6YS5 - chains 3 and k of the 10 polymer chains in the assembly; structure by electron microscopy, 3.00 A resolution.

[Chain 3]
Molecule: 16S ribosomal RNA
Organism: Acinetobacter baumannii ATCC 19606
Sequence (1544 nucleotides; each row starts with the number of its first residue):
     1 UUUAACUGAAGAGUUUGAUCAUGGCUCAGAUUGAACGCUGGCGGCAGGCU
    51 UAACACAUGCAAGUCGAGCGGGGGAAGGUAGCUUGCUACCGGACCUAGCG
   101 GCGGACGGGUGAGUAAUGCUUAGGAAUCUGCCUAUUAGUGGGGGACAACA
   151 UCUCGAAAGGGAUGCUAAUACCGCAUACGUCCUACGGGAGAAAGCAGGGG
   201 AUCUUCGGACCUUGCGCUAAUAGAUGAGCCUAAGUCGGAUUAGCUAGUUG
   251 GUGGGGUAAAGGCCUACCAAGGCGACGAUCUGUAGCGGGUCUGAGAGGAU
   301 GAUCCGCCACACUGGGACUGAGACACGGCCCAGACUCCUACGGGAGGCAG
   351 CAGUGGGGAAUAUUGGACAAUGGGGGGAACCCUGAUCCAGCCAUGCCGCG
   401 UGUGUGAAGAAGGCCUUAUGGUUGUAAAGCACUUUAAGCGAGGAGGAGGC
   451 UACUUUAGUUAAUACCUAGAGAUAGUGGACGUUACUCGCAGAAUAAGCAC
   501 CGGCUAACUCUGUGCCAGCAGCCGCGGUAAUACAGAGGGUGCGAGCGUUA
   551 AUCGGAUUUACUGGGCGUAAAGCGUGCGUAGGCGGCUUAUUAAGUCGGAU
   601 GUGAAAUCCCCGAGCUUAACUUGGGAAUUGCAUUCGAUACUGGUGAGCUA
   651 GAGUAUGGGAGAGGAUGGUAGAAUUCCAGGUGUAGCGGUGAAAUGCGUAG
   701 AGAUCUGGAGGAAUACCGAUGGCGAAGGCAGCCAUCUGGCCUAAUACUGA
   751 CGCUGAGGUACGAAAGCAUGGGGAGCAAACAGGAUUAGAUACCCUGGUAG
   801 UCCAUGCCGUAAACGAUGUCUACUAGCCGUUGGGGCCUUUGAGGCUUUAG
   851 UGGCGCAGCUAACGCGAUAAGUAGACCGCCUGGGGAGUACGGUCGCAAGA
   901 CUAAAACUCAAAUGAAUUGACGGGGGCCCGCACAAGCGGUGGAGCAUGUG
   951 GUUUAAUUCGAUGCAACGCGAAGAACCUUACCUGGCCUUGACAUACUAGA
  1001 AACUUUCCAGAGAUGGAUUGGUGCCUUCGGGAAUCUAGAUACAGGUGCUG
  1051 CAUGGCUGUCGUCAGCUCGUGUCGUGAGAUGUUGGGUUAAGUCCCGCAAC
  1101 GAGCGCAACCCUUUUCCUUACUUGCCAGCAUUUCGGAUGGGAACUUUAAG
  1151 GAUACUGCCAGUGACAAACUGGAGGAAGGCGGGGACGACGUCAAGUCAUC
  1201 AUGGCCCUUACGGCCAGGGCUACACACGUGCUACAAUGGUCGGUACAAAG
  1251 GGUUGCUACACAGCGAUGUGAUGCUAAUCUCAAAAAGCCGAUCGUAGUCC
  1301 GGAUUGGAGUCUGCAACUCGACUCCAUGAAGUCGGAAUCGCUAGUAAUCG
  1351 CGGAUCAGAAUGCCGCGGUGAAUACGUUCCCGGGCCUUGUACACACCGCC
  1401 CGUCACACCAUGGGAGUUUGUUGCACCAGAAGUAGCUAGCCUAACUGCAA
  1451 AGAGGGCGGUUACCACGGUGUGGCCGAUGACUGGGGUGAAGUCGUAACAA
  1501 GGUAGCCGUAGGGGAACCUGCGGCUGGAUCACCUCCUUAACGAA
Disordered / not traced: 1-923, 1023-1030, 1385-1544
Metal / ion sites: Mg2+ site 1 near C931 (its only coordinating residue here); Mg2+ site 2 near A934 (its only coordinating residue here); Mg2+ site 3: A961, U1196; Mg2+ site 4 near C969 (its only coordinating residue here); Mg2+ site 5 near C977 (its only coordinating residue here); Mg2+ site 6 near G990 (its only coordinating residue here); Mg2+ site 7: C1051, A1194; Mg2+ site 8: C1051, A1194, G1195; Mg2+ site 9: G1055, U1196; Mg2+ site 10: G1065, G1091; Mg2+ site 11: U1092, G1105; Mg2+ site 12 near A1107 (its only coordinating residue here); 6 more Mg2+ sites not listed

[Chain k]
Molecule: 30S ribosomal protein S10
Organism: Acinetobacter baumannii ATCC 19606
UniProt: D0CCZ6 (D0CCZ6_ACIB2); residues 1-103 here correspond to UniProt positions 6-108 (UniProt number = residue number + 5)
Chain sequence (103 residues; numbered 1 to 103; the number before each row is that of its first residue):
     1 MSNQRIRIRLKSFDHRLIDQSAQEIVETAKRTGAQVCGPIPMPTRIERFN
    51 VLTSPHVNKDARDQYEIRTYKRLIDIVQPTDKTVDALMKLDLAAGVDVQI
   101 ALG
Disordered / not traced: 1-3

[How chain 3 and chain k interact]
Residue-residue contacts - 64 pairs, chain 3 then chain k:
  G960(3) - His56(k)  hydrogen bond to the base
  G960(3) - Val57(k)  base contact
  A961(3) - His56(k)  sugar contact
  A961(3) - Val57(k)  sugar contact
  C969(3) - Val57(k)  base contact
  C969(3) - Lys59(k)  salt bridge to the phosphate
  G970(3) - Pro55(k)  sugar contact
  G970(3) - His56(k)  hydrogen bond to the sugar
  G970(3) - Val57(k)  sugar contact
  G970(3) - Lys59(k)  salt bridge to the phosphate
  A972(3) - Asn50(k)  base contact
  A972(3) - Arg62(k)  hydrogen bond to the base
  G1055(3) - Pro55(k)  base contact
  C1056(3) - Thr53(k)  hydrogen bond to the sugar
  C1056(3) - Pro55(k)  base contact
  U1057(3) - Thr53(k)  sugar contact
  U1057(3) - Ser54(k)  sugar contact
  U1057(3) - Asn58(k)  hydrogen bond to the sugar
  U1057(3) - Ala61(k)  phosphate contact
  G1058(3) - Asn58(k)  sugar contact
  G1058(3) - Ala61(k)  phosphate contact
  A1120(3) - Gly38(k)  phosphate contact
  A1120(3) - Pro39(k)  hydrogen bond to the sugar
  A1120(3) - Ile40(k)  sugar contact
  A1120(3) - Pro41(k)  base contact
  C1121(3) - Cys37(k)  sugar contact
  C1121(3) - Gly38(k)  phosphate contact
  U1122(3) - Arg7(k)  hydrogen bond to the phosphate
  U1122(3) - Ile40(k)  sugar contact
  U1123(3) - Arg7(k)  salt bridge to the phosphate
  U1123(3) - Arg9(k)  hydrogen bond to the base
  U1123(3) - Met42(k)  base contact
  U1123(3) - Lys71(k)  base contact
  U1123(3) - Leu73(k)  base contact
  U1147(3) - Pro41(k)  hydrogen bond to the sugar
  U1147(3) - Met42(k)  sugar contact
  U1147(3) - Pro43(k)  phosphate contact
  A1148(3) - Pro41(k)  sugar contact
  A1148(3) - Met42(k)  sugar contact
  A1148(3) - Pro43(k)  phosphate contact
  A1148(3) - Thr44(k)  hydrogen bond to the phosphate
  A1148(3) - Arg72(k)  hydrogen bond to the phosphate
  A1149(3) - His15(k)  sugar contact
  A1149(3) - Asp19(k)  sugar contact
  A1149(3) - Tyr70(k)  phosphate contact
  A1149(3) - Arg72(k)  salt bridge to the phosphate
  G1150(3) - His15(k)  salt bridge to the phosphate
  G1195(3) - Pro55(k)  base contact
  G1195(3) - His56(k)  sugar contact
  U1196(3) - His56(k)  sugar contact
  U1199(3) - Pro55(k)  base contact
  G1251(3) - Arg45(k)  salt bridge to the phosphate
  G1251(3) - Glu47(k)  phosphate contact
  G1252(3) - Arg45(k)  salt bridge to the phosphate
  A1276(3) - Lys11(k)  salt bridge to the phosphate
  A1277(3) - Met42(k)  base contact
  A1277(3) - Pro43(k)  sugar contact
  A1277(3) - Lys71(k)  salt bridge to the phosphate
  U1278(3) - Arg9(k)  base contact
  C1363(3) - Arg62(k)  hydrogen bond to the sugar
  C1364(3) - Asn50(k)  hydrogen bond to the sugar
  C1364(3) - Arg62(k)  salt bridge to the phosphate
  C1364(3) - Gln64(k)  hydrogen bond to the phosphate
  G1365(3) - Gln64(k)  hydrogen bond to the phosphate
Interface residues without a listed pair, chain 3 (32 interface residues in all): A966, A971, C1111, G1250
Interface residues without a listed pair, chain k (36 interface residues in all): Arg16, Val36, Ile46, Leu52, Arg68, Asp75

[Summary]
The interface between chain 3 and chain k involves 32 residues on one side and 36 on the other; the contacts
include 15 hydrogen bonds and 10 salt bridges. Polar pairs include G960(3)-His56(k), A972(3)-Arg62(k) and
U1123(3)-Arg9(k).
Here chain 3 is 16S ribosomal RNA and chain k is 30S ribosomal protein S10, both from Acinetobacter baumannii
ATCC 19606. Entry 6YS5 (Acinetobacter baumannii ribosome-amikacin complex - 30S subunit head) was determined
by electron microscopy (same publication as 6YPU, 6YT9 and 6YTF).
